Entry 8RK5 (electron microscopy, 4.54 A resolution (low resolution: residue-level contacts below are approximate; hydrogen-bond / salt-bridge calls are withheld)); this record covers chains A and C of the 6 polymer chains in the assembly.

== Chain A (and C) ==
Name: Virion structural protein
From: Pseudomonas phage JBD30
Notes: chain C of this document is another copy of the same molecule, construct and numbering; everything in this record applies to it too
Reference sequence: L7P7R6 (L7P7R6_9CAUD); residues 1-318 here = UniProt positions 1-318
Chain sequence (318 residues; each row starts with the number of its first residue):
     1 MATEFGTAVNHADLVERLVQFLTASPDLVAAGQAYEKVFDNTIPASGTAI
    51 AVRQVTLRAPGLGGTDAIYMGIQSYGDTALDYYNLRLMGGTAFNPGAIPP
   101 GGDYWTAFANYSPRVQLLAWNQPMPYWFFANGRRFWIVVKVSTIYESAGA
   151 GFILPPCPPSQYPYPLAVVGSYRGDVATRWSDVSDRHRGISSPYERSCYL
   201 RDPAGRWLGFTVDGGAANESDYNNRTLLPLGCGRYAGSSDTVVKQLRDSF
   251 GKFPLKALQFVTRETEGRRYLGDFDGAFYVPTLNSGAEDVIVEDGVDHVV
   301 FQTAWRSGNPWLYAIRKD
Disordered / not traced: 1

== How chain A and chain C interact ==
Contacting residue pairs (35):
  Leu-80(A) with Leu-283(C)
  Asp-81(A) with Leu-283(C); Asn-284(C)
  Val-141(A) with Thr-143(C)
  Ser-142(A) with Thr-143(C)
  Thr-143(A) with Val-141(C); Ser-142(C); Thr-143(C); Ile-144(C); Tyr-145(C)
  Ile-144(A) with Thr-143(C)
  Tyr-145(A) with Thr-143(C)
  Arg-179(A) with Leu-283(C)
  Ser-181(A) with Ser-307(C); Gly-308(C)
  Asp-182(A) with Arg-306(C)
  Val-183(A) with Trp-305(C); Arg-306(C)
  Ser-184(A) with Arg-306(C)
  Asp-185(A) with Arg-306(C)
  Leu-283(A) with Leu-80(C); Asp-81(C); Arg-179(C)
  Asn-284(A) with Asp-81(C)
  Trp-305(A) with Val-183(C); Trp-305(C); Arg-306(C)
  Arg-306(A) with Asp-182(C); Val-183(C); Ser-184(C); Asp-185(C); Trp-305(C)
  Ser-307(A) with Ser-181(C); Val-183(C)
  Gly-308(A) with Ser-181(C)
Other interface residues (no listed pair), chain A (20 interface residues in all): Thr-78
Other interface residues (no listed pair), chain C (22 interface residues in all): Thr-78, Ala-79, Gln-302

== Summary ==
Chain A and chain C form an interface of 20 and 22 residues respectively.
Chain A and chain C are both Virion structural protein (Pseudomonas phage JBD30); the structure, Tail fibres
of bacteriophage JBD30, was determined by electron microscopy together with 8RK3, 8RK6, 8RK7, 8RKA and 8RKB
from the same study.
